Entry 7MUC (electron microscopy, 3.80 A resolution); this record covers chains LH and YH of the 189 polymer chains in the assembly.

Chain LH (and YH):
Protein: Type IV secretion protein IcmK
Source organism: Legionella pneumophila
Notes: chain YH of this document is another copy of the same molecule, construct and numbering; everything in this record applies to it too
UniProt: A0A2S6FBG9 (A0A2S6FBG9_LEGPN); residues 1-361 here = UniProt positions 1-361
Amino-acid sequence (361 residues; each row starts with the number of its first residue):
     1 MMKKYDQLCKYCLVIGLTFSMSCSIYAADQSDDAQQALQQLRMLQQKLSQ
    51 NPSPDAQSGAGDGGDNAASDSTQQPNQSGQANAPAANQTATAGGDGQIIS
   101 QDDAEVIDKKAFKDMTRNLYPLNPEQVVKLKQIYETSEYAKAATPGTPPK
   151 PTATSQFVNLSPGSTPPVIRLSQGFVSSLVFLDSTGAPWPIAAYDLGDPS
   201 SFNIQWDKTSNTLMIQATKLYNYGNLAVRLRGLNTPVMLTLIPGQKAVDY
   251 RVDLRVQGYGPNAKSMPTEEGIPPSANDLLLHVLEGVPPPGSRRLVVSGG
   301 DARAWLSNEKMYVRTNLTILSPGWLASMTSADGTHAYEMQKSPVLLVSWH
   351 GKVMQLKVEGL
Unresolved in the structure: 1-103 (chain YH: 1-103, 264-277, 361)

Interface between chain LH and chain YH:
Contacting residue pairs - 39 pairs, chain LH then chain YH:
  Asp108(LH) - Arg117(YH)  salt bridge
  Phe112(LH) - Gln126(YH)
  Phe112(LH) - Lys129(YH)
  Phe112(LH) - Leu130(YH)  hydrophobic
  Tyr120(LH) - Ile133(YH)  hydrophobic
  Pro124(LH) - Ala140(YH)  hydrophobic
  Val127(LH) - Ala140(YH)
  Lys131(LH) - Lys141(YH)
  Lys131(LH) - Ala143(YH)  hydrogen bond (side chain-backbone)
  Lys131(LH) - Pro145(YH)
  Glu135(LH) - Pro145(YH)
  Glu135(LH) - Tyr221(YH)
  Glu138(LH) - Leu220(YH)
  Glu138(LH) - Tyr221(YH)
  Tyr139(LH) - Tyr221(YH)
  Ala142(LH) - Tyr221(YH)  hydrophobic
  Pro151(LH) - Pro166(YH)
  Ala153(LH) - Pro162(YH)
  Phe175(LH) - Tyr223(YH)  hydrophobic
  Phe175(LH) - Gly224(YH)
  Phe175(LH) - Asn225(YH)
  Val176(LH) - Asp195(YH)
  Val176(LH) - Gly197(YH)
  Val176(LH) - Asn225(YH)  hydrogen bond (backbone-side chain)
  Ser178(LH) - Pro236(YH)
  Val180(LH) - Asn234(YH)
  Leu182(LH) - Asn234(YH)
  Pro188(LH) - Asn234(YH)
  Ser210(LH) - Arg229(YH)
  Asn211(LH) - Asn234(YH)  hydrogen bond
  Met214(LH) - Asp195(YH)
  Tyr250(LH) - Pro166(YH)  hydrophobic
  Tyr250(LH) - Asn225(YH)
  Tyr250(LH) - Met238(YH)
  Tyr250(LH) - Thr240(YH)
  Arg251(LH) - Leu160(YH)
  Arg251(LH) - Ser161(YH)
  Arg251(LH) - Thr235(YH)
  Arg251(LH) - Met238(YH)
Also at the interface, not in a pair above, chain LH (31 interface residues in all): Thr116, Gln132, Ser155, Gly174, Gln205, Asp207, Thr212, Gln216
Also at the interface, not in a pair above, chain YH (32 interface residues in all): Leu122, Tyr134, Ala142, Thr144, Asp198, Asn222

Overview:
The interface between chain LH and chain YH involves 31 residues on one side and 32 on the other, with 3
hydrogen bonds and 1 salt bridge. Among the polar pairs are Asp108(LH)-Arg117(YH), Lys131(LH)-Ala143(YH) and
Val176(LH)-Asn225(YH).
Chain LH and chain YH are both Type IV secretion protein IcmK (Legionella pneumophila); the structure,
Legionella pneumophila Dot/Icm T4SS C1 Reconstruction, was determined by electron microscopy (same publication
as 7MUD, 7MUE, 7MUQ, 7MUS, 7MUV, 7MUW and 7MUY).
